PDB entry 7DUJ | X-ray diffraction, 3.75 A resolution | chains A and P of the 23 polymer chains in the assembly

# Chain A
Molecule: 30S Ribosomal RNA rRNA
Source organism: Thermus thermophilus HB8
Sequence (1522 nucleotides; numbered 0 to 1544 plus 19 insertion-coded residues; 42 numbers in that range are skipped by the numbering (no residue carries them; nothing is unmodelled there); the number before each row is that of its first residue; a row labelled like 190A-190L holds insertion residues (190A, then the next letters in order); numbering starts at 0):
     0 UUUGUUGGAGAGUCUGAUCCUGGCUCAGGGUGAACGCUGGCGGCGUGCCU
    50 AAGACAUGCAAGUCGUGCGGG
    73 CCGCGGGGUUUU
    88 ACUCCG
    95 UGGUC
   101 AGCGGCGGACGGGUGAGUAACGCGUGGGU
  129A G
   130 ACCUACCCGGAAGAGGGGGACAACCCGGGGAAACUCGGGCUAAUCCCCCA
   180 UGUGGACCCGC
190A-190L CCCUUGGGGUGU
   191 GUCCAAAGGGCUUU
   216 GCCCGCUUCCGGAUGGGCCCGCGUCCCAUCAGCUAGUUGGUGGGGUAAUG
   266 GCCCACCAAGGCGACGACGGGUAGCCGGUCUGAGAGGAUGGCCGGCCACA
   316 GGGGCACUGAGACACGGGCCCCACUCCUACGGGAGGCAGCAGUUAGGAAU
   366 CUUCCGCAAUGGGCGCAAGCCUGACGGAGCGACGCCGCUUGGAGGAAGAA
   416 GCCCUUCGGGGUGUAAACUCCUGAA
   442 CCCGGGACGAAACCCCCGACGA
   474 GGGGACUGACGGUACCGGG
   494 GUAAUAGCGCCGGCCAACUCCGUGCCAGCAGCCGCGGUAAUACGGAGGGC
   544 GCGAGCGUUACCCGGAUUCACUGGGCGUAAAGGGCGUGUAGGCGGCCUGG
   594 GGCGUCCCAUGUGAAAGACCACGGCUCAACCGUGGGGGAGCGUGGGAUAC
   644 GCUCAGGCUAGACGGUGGGAGAGGGUGGUGGAAUUCCCGGAGUAGCGGUG
   694 AAAUGCGCAGAUACCGGGAGGAACGCCGAUGGCGAAGGCAGCCACCUGGU
   744 CCACCCGUGACGCUGAGGCGCGAAAGCGUGGGGAGCAAACCGGAUUAGAU
   794 ACCCGGGUAGUCCACGCCCUAAACGAUGCGCGCUAGGUCUCUGGGUCU
   848 CCUGGGGGCCGAAGCUAACGCGUUAAGCGCGCCGCCUGGGGAGUACGGCC
   898 GCAAGGCUGAAACUCAAAGGAAUUGACGGGGGCCCGCACAAGCGGUGGAG
   948 CAUGUGGUUUAAUUCGAAGXAACGCGAAGAACCUUACCAGGCCUUGACAU
   998 GCUAGG
 1003A G
  1004 AACCCGGGUGAAAGCCUGGGGUGCCCC
1030A-1030D GCGA
  1031 GGGGAGCCCUAGCACAGGUGCUGCAUGGCCGUCGUCAGCUCGUGCCGUGA
  1081 GGUGUUGGGUUAAGUCCCGCAACGAGCGCAACCCCCGCCGUUAGUUGCCA
  1131 GCGGUUCGGCCGGGCACUCUAACGGGACUGCCCGCGAAA
  1171 GCGGGAGGAAGGAGGGGACGACGUCUGGUCAGCAUGGCCCUUACGGCCUG
  1221 GGCGACACACGUGCUACAAUGCCCACUACAAAGCGAUGCCACCCGGCAAC
  1271 GGGGAGCUAAUCGCAAAAAGGUGGGCCCAGUUCGGAUUGGGGUCUGCAAC
  1321 CCGACCCCAUGAAGCCGGAAUCGCUAGUAAUCGCGGAUCAG
 1361A C
  1362 CAUGCCGCGGUGAAUACGUUCCCGGGCCUUGUACACACXGCCXGUXACGC
  1412 CAUGGGAGCGGGCUCUACCCGAAGUCGCCGGG
  1446 AGCCUACGGG
  1459 CAGGCGCCGAGGGUAGGGCCCGUGACUGGGGCGAAGUCGUAACAAGGUAG
  1509 CUGUACCGGAAGGUGCGGCUGGAUCCACUCCUUUCU
Disordered / not traced: 0-4, 1534-1538
Modified positions: PSU (pseudouridine-5'-monophosphate) at position 516, 7MG (7N-methyl-8-hydroguanosine-5'-monophosphate) at position 527, M2G (N2-dimethylguanosine-5'-monophosphate) at position 966, 5MC (5-methylcytidine-5'-monophosphate) at position 967, 2MG (2N-methylguanosine-5'-monophosphate) at position 1207, 5MC (5-methylcytidine-5'-monophosphate) at position 1400, 4OC (4n,o2'-methylcytidine-5'-monophosphate) at position 1402, 5MC (5-methylcytidine-5'-monophosphate) at position 1404, 5MC (5-methylcytidine-5'-monophosphate) at position 1407, UR3 (3-methyluridine-5'-monophoshate) at position 1498, MA6 (6N-dimethyladenosine-5'-monophoshate) at position 1518, MA6 (6N-dimethyladenosine-5'-monophoshate) at position 1519, PSU (pseudouridine-5'-monophosphate) at position 1540, PSU (pseudouridine-5'-monophosphate) at position 1541
Bound ions: Mg2+ site 1 near G21 (its only coordinating residue here); Mg2+ site 2 near G38 (its only coordinating residue here); Mg2+ site 3 near G46 (its only coordinating residue here); Mg2+ site 4 near C48 (its only coordinating residue here); Mg2+ site 5: A59, C386, U387; Mg2+ site 6 near G61 (its only coordinating residue here); Mg2+ site 7 near G97 (its only coordinating residue here); Mg2+ site 8: G107, G324, G326; Mg2+ site 9: A109, G331; Mg2+ site 10: G111, G112; Mg2+ site 11 near G117 (its only coordinating residue here); Mg2+ site 12: C121, G124, U125; 98 more Mg2+ sites not listed
Small-molecule neighbours: Sisomicin (SIS; (1S,2S,3R,4S,6R)-4,6-diamino-3-{[(2S,3R)-3-amino-6-(aminomethyl)-3,4-dihydro-2H-pyran-2-yl]oxy}-2-hydroxycyclohexyl 3-deoxy-4-C-methyl-3-(methylamino)-beta-L-arabinopyranoside): 5MC_1404, G1405, U1406, 5MC_1407, A1408, C1409, G1491, A1492, A1493, G1494, U1495, C1496

# Chain P
Protein: 30S ribosomal protein S16
Source organism: Thermus thermophilus HB8
Reference sequence: Q5SJH3 (RS16_THET8); numbering as in UniProt (aligned over 1-88)
Sequence (88 residues; each row starts with the number of its first residue):
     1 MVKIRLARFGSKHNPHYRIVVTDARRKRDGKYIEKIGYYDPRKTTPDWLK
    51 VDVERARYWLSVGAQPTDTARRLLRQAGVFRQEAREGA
Disordered / not traced: 84-88

# Interface between chain A and chain P
Pairs across the interface (94):
  C43(A) with Lys12(P), phosphate contact; His13(P), phosphate contact
  G44(A) with Ser11(P), phosphate contact; Lys12(P), salt bridge to the phosphate
  C110(A) with Arg25(P), hydrogen bond to the sugar
  G111(A) with Arg25(P), sugar contact; Lys27(P), salt bridge to the phosphate
  G112(A) with Lys27(P), phosphate contact
  A134(A) with Met1(P), base contact; Arg25(P), base contact
  C135(A) with Met1(P), hydrogen bond to the base
  C136(A) with Gly63(P), hydrogen bond to the sugar; Gln65(P), hydrogen bond to the sugar
  C137(A) with Ser61(P), hydrogen bond to the sugar; Val62(P), sugar contact; Gly63(P), sugar contact
  G227(A) with Val62(P), hydrogen bond to the base
  A228(A) with Val2(P), sugar contact; Trp59(P), phosphate contact; Val62(P), sugar contact
  U229(A) with Asp23(P), sugar contact; Ile33(P), sugar contact; Trp59(P), phosphate contact
  G230(A) with Asp23(P), sugar contact; Arg25(P), sugar contact
  G231(A) with Arg26(P), salt bridge to the phosphate
  G309(A) with Asp29(P), sugar contact; Gly30(P), phosphate contact; Lys31(P), phosphate contact
  G310(A) with Arg26(P), phosphate contact; Lys27(P), salt bridge to the phosphate; Gly30(P), phosphate contact; Lys31(P), hydrogen bond to the phosphate
  C311(A) with Arg26(P), salt bridge to the phosphate
  A374(A) with Tyr17(P), sugar contact
  U375(A) with Leu6(P), sugar contact; Tyr17(P), sugar contact; Arg28(P), sugar contact; Thr69(P), hydrogen bond to the phosphate
  G376(A) with Arg5(P), hydrogen bond to the phosphate; Leu6(P), hydrogen bond to the phosphate; Arg28(P), sugar contact; Thr67(P), hydrogen bond to the phosphate
  G377(A) with Lys3(P), salt bridge to the phosphate; Arg5(P), salt bridge to the phosphate; Ala24(P), sugar contact
  C390(A) with Arg28(P), hydrogen bond to the phosphate
  G391(A) with Arg8(P), phosphate contact; Arg28(P), salt bridge to the phosphate
  G392(A) with Arg8(P), salt bridge to the phosphate; Lys12(P), phosphate contact; His13(P), salt bridge to the phosphate
  A393(A) with Lys12(P), salt bridge to the phosphate; His13(P), salt bridge to the phosphate
  C449(A) with Arg42(P), hydrogen bond to the base; Lys43(P), phosphate contact
  G450(A) with Pro41(P), sugar contact; Lys43(P), salt bridge to the phosphate
  A451(A) with Arg72(P), phosphate contact
  A452(A) with Lys43(P), salt bridge to the phosphate; Arg72(P), salt bridge to the phosphate
  A453(A) with Asp68(P), hydrogen bond to the sugar; Arg72(P), sugar contact
  C454(A) with Asp68(P), hydrogen bond to the sugar
  G462(A) with Gln82(P), hydrogen bond to the base
  A463(A) with Arg75(P), salt bridge to the phosphate; Phe80(P), sugar contact; Arg81(P), sugar contact; Gln82(P), hydrogen bond to the sugar; Glu83(P), hydrogen bond to the sugar
  G474(A) with Arg75(P), salt bridge to the phosphate; Arg81(P), phosphate contact; Glu83(P), sugar contact
  C483(A) with His13(P), sugar contact
  A607(A) with Lys31(P), base contact
  A608(A) with Arg18(P), hydrogen bond to the phosphate; Tyr32(P), sugar contact
  A609(A) with Arg18(P), salt bridge to the phosphate
  G616(A) with Thr45(P), sugar contact
  G617(A) with Thr44(P), sugar contact; Thr45(P), sugar contact
  C623(A) with Ser11(P), sugar contact
  C624(A) with Phe9(P), phosphate contact; Gly10(P), sugar contact; Ser11(P), sugar contact; Asn14(P), sugar contact; His16(P), sugar contact
  G625(A) with Phe9(P), phosphate contact; His16(P), sugar contact
  U626(A) with Arg18(P), salt bridge to the phosphate; Lys35(P), salt bridge to the phosphate; Tyr38(P), phosphate contact
  G627(A) with Lys35(P), salt bridge to the phosphate; Lys50(P), salt bridge to the phosphate
Interface residues without a listed pair, chain A (47 interface residues in all): G378, G475
Interface residues without a listed pair, chain P (53 interface residues in all): Pro15, Tyr39, Tyr58, Leu60, Gly78

# Overview
Chain A and chain P form an interface of 47 and 53 residues respectively, with 19 hydrogen bonds and 22 salt
bridges. Among the polar pairs are C135(A)-Met1(P), G227(A)-Val62(P) and C449(A)-Arg42(P). Bound to chain A:
Sisomicin.
Chain A is 30S Ribosomal RNA rRNA and chain P is 30S ribosomal protein S16, both from Thermus thermophilus
HB8; the structure, Crystal structure of the Thermus thermophilus (HB8) 30S ribosomal subunit with mRNA and
cognate transfer RNA ..., was determined by X-ray diffraction.
